Entry 2VT5 (X-ray diffraction, 2.20 A resolution); this record covers chains A and D of the 4 polymer chains in the assembly.

== Chain A (and D) ==
Protein: Fructose-1,6-bisphosphatase 1
Organism: Homo sapiens
Notes: EC 3.1.3.11; chain D of this document is another copy of the same molecule, construct and numbering; everything in this record applies to it too
Reference sequence: P09467 (F16P1_HUMAN); residues 0-337 here correspond to UniProt positions 1-338 (UniProt number = residue number + 1)
Amino-acid sequence (338 residues; row label = number of the first residue in the row; numbering starts at 0):
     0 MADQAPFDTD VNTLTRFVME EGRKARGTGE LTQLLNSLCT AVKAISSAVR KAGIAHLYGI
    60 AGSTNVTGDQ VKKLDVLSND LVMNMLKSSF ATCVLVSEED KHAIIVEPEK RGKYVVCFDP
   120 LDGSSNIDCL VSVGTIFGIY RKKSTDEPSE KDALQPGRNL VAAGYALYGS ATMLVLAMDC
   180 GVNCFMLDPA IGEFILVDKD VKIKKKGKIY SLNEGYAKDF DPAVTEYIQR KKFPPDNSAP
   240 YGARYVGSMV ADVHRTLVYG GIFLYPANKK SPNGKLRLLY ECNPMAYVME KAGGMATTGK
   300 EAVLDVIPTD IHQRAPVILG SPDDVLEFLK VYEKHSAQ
Not modelled in the structure: 0-8, 62-69, 337 (chain D: 0-8, 62-71, 337)
Small-molecule neighbours: ROK (4-amino-N-[(2-sulfanylethyl)carbamoyl]benzenesulfonamide): V17, M18, E20, G21, R22, A24, G26, T27, G28, E29, L30, T31, M177
Curated features (UniProtKB/Swiss-Prot):
  - binding site (AMP): V17 to G21, T27 to T31, K112, Y113, R140
  - binding site (Mg(2+)): D68, E97, D118, L120, D121, E280
  - binding site (substrate): D121 to S124, N212 to Y215, R243 to M248, Y264, K274 to R276
  - modified residue: A1 (N-acetylalanine), K150 (N6-succinyllysine), Y215 (Phosphotyrosine), Y244 (Phosphotyrosine), Y264 (Phosphotyrosine)

== Interface between chain A and chain D ==
Contacting residue pairs (20; chain A residue first):
  T39(A) with I59(D)
  A43(A) with I59(D), hydrophobic
  G58(A) with N83(D), hydrogen bond (backbone-side chain)
  I59(A) with A43(D), hydrophobic; L80(D), hydrophobic; N83(D), hydrogen bond (backbone-side chain); M84(D), hydrophobic
  A60(A) with L76(D), hydrophobic; D79(D); L80(D), hydrophobic
  G61(A) with N83(D), hydrogen bond (backbone-side chain)
  L76(A) with H55(D); A60(D), hydrophobic
  D79(A) with A60(D)
  L80(A) with I59(D), hydrophobic; A60(D), hydrophobic
  N83(A) with G58(D), hydrogen bond (side chain-backbone); I59(D), hydrogen bond (side chain-backbone); G61(D)
  M84(A) with I59(D), hydrophobic
Also at the interface, not in a pair above, chain A (12 interface residues in all): H55
Also at the interface, not in a pair above, chain D (12 interface residues in all): T39

== Summary ==
The chain A/chain D interface involves 12 residues from each chain, with 5 hydrogen bonds. Among the polar
pairs are G58(A)-N83(D), I59(A)-N83(D) and G61(A)-N83(D). Bound to chain A: compound ROK.
Chain A and chain D are both Fructose-1,6-bisphosphatase 1 (Homo sapiens); the structure,
Fructose-1,6-bisphosphatase(d-fructose-1,6-bisphosphate -1- phosphohydrolase) (e.c.3.1.3.11) complexed with a
dual binding amp site inhibitor, was determined by X-ray diffraction together with 2JJK from the same study.
